PDB entry 6OEQ | electron microscopy, 4.30 A resolution (low resolution: residue-level contacts below are approximate; hydrogen-bond / salt-bridge calls are withheld) | chains A and I of the 8 polymer chains in the assembly

[Chain A]
Protein: V(D)J recombination-activating protein 1
From: Mus musculus
Notes: EC 3.1.-.-, 2.3.2.27
UniProt: P15919 (RAG1_MOUSE); numbering as in UniProt (aligned over 1-1040)
Amino-acid sequence (1040 residues; numbered 1 to 1040; the number before each row is that of its first residue):
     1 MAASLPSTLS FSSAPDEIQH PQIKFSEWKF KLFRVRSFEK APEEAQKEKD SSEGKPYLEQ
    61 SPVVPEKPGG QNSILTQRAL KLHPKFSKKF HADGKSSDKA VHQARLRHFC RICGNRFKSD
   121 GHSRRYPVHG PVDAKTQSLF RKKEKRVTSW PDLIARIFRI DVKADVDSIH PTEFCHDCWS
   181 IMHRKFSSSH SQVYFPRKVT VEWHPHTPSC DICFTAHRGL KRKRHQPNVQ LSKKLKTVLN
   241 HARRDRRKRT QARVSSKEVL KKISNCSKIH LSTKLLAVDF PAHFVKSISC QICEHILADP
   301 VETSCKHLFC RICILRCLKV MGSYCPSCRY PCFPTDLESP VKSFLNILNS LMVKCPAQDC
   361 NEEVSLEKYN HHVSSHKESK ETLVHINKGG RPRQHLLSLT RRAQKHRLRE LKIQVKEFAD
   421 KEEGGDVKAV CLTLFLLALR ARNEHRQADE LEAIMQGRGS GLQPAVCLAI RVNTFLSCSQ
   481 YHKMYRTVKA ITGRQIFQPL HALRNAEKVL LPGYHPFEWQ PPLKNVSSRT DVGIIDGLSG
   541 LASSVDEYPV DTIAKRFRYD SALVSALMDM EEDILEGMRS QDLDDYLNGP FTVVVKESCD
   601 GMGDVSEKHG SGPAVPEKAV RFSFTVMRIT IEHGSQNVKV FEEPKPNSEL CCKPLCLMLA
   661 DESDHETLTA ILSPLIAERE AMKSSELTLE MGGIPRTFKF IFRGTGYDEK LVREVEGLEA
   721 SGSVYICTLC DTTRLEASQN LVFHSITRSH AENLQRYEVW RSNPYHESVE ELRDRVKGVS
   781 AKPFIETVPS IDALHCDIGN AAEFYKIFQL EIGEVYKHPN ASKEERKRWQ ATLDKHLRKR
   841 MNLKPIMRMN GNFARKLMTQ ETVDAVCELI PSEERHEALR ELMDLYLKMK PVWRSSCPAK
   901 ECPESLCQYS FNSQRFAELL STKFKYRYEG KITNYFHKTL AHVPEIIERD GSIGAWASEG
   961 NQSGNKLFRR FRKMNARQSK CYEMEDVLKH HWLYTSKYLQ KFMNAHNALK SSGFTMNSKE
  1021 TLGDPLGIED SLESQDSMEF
Not modelled in the structure: 1-399, 958-960, 1009-1040
Sequence notes: engineered mutation Gln962 (Glu in P15919)
Bound ions: Zn2+: Cys727, Cys730, His937, His942
UniProt features mapped onto this chain:
  - zinc finger: Cys290 to Arg329 (RING-type), Leu351 to Lys380 (RAG1-type)
  - DNA-binding region: Gly389 to Gln456 (NBD)
  - binding site (Zn(2+)): Cys266, His270, Cys290, Cys293, His295, Cys305, His307, Cys310, Cys313, Cys325, Cys328, Cys355, Cys360, His372, His376
  - binding site (a divalent metal cation): Asp600, Asp708
  - site: Trp893 (Essential for DNA hairpin formation, participates in base-stacking interactions near the cleavage site)
  - cross-link: Lys233 (Glycyl lysine isopeptide (Lys-Gly) (interchain with G-Cter in ubiquitin))
  - mutagenesis: Lys233 (K233M: Abolishes autoubiquitination), His307 (H307A: Displays lower E3 ligase activity and affects the joining step of V(D)J recombination), Cys325 (C325G: Loss of E3 ligase activity and affects the joining step of V(D)J recombination), Arg391 (R391A: Defects in converting nicked products to hairpins; R391L: Impairs DNA-binding and hairpin formation while maintaining some nicking activity), Arg393 (R393A: Impairs DNA-binding and hairpin formation while maintaining some nicking activity), Arg401 (R401A: Allows robust hairpin activity), Arg402 (R402A: Defects in converting nicked products to hairpins), Lys405 (K405A: Reduced hairpin activity), His406 (H406A: Allows robust hairpin activity), Arg407 (R407A: Impairs DNA-binding and reduces hairpin formation without affecting nicking activity), Asn443 (N443A: Impairs DNA-binding; when associated with A-445), His445 (H445A: Impairs DNA-binding; when associated with A-443), 22 further mutagenesis entries in UniProt
What the authors report for this chain:
  - mutagenesis - E962Q: abolished catalytic activity (citing earlier work)
  - mutagenesis - R848A: increased catalytic activity

[Chain I]
Molecule: 50-nt DNA strand
Sequence (50 nucleotides; each row starts with the number of its first residue; numbers below 1 keep their minus sign (DC-3 is residue -3)):
    -3 CCTGGATCTG GCCTGTCTTA CACAGTGATA CAGCCCTTAA CAAAAACCCG
Not modelled in the structure: -3 to 0

[How chain A and chain I interact]
Contacting residue pairs (16):
  Arg440(A) with DC32(I)
  Ala441(A) with DC32(I); DT33(I)
  Asn443(A) with DC31(I); DC32(I)
  His445(A) with DC31(I); DC32(I)
  Ile846(A) with DA16(I); DC17(I)
  Arg848(A) with DT15(I); DA16(I)
  Asn850(A) with DA18(I)
  Asn852(A) with DA18(I); DC19(I)
  Lys966(A) with DA20(I)
  Arg970(A) with DG21(I)

[Summary]
The chain A/chain I interface involves 10 residues from each chain. UniProt lists a DNA-binding region, 15
Zn2+-binding residues, divalent metal cation-binding residues Asp600(A) and Asp708(A) and 34 mutagenesis sites
on chain A. The paper reports that E962Q of chain A abolishes catalytic activity; R848A of chain A increases
catalytic activity.
Chain A is V(D)J recombination-activating protein 1 (Mus musculus) and chain I is a 50-nt DNA strand; the
structure, Cryo-EM structure of mouse RAG1/2 12RSS-PRC/23RSS-NFC complex (DNA1), was determined by electron
microscopy, deposited together with 6OEM, 6OEN, 6OEO, 6OEP, 6OER and 6V0V.
